PDB entry 5VOK | X-ray diffraction, 2.89 A resolution | chains A and B

Chain A:
Protein: Ragulator complex protein LAMTOR5
Organism: Homo sapiens
UniProtKB: O43504 (LTOR5_HUMAN); residues 1-91 here = UniProt positions 1-91
Chain sequence (91 residues; each row starts with the number of its first residue):
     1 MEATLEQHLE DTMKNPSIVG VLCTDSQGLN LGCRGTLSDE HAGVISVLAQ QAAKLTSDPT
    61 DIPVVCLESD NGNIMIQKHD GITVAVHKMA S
Unresolved in the structure: 91
UniProt features mapped onto this chain:
  - modified residue: Met1 (N-acetylmethionine)
  - mutagenesis: Thr12 (T12A: No change), Thr36 (T36A: No interaction with XABX14-154 (truncated form of HBX))

Chain B:
Protein: Ragulator complex protein LAMTOR4
Organism: Homo sapiens
UniProtKB: Q0VGL1 (LTOR4_HUMAN); residue numbers follow UniProt; this construct covers 1-99
Chain sequence (103 residues; numbered -3 to 99; the number before each row is that of its first residue; numbers below 1 keep their minus sign (Gly-3 is residue -3)):
    -3 GPGSMTSALT QGLERIPDQL GYLVLSEGAV LASSGDLEND EQAASAISEL VSTACGFRLH
    57 RGMNVPFKRL SVVFGEHTLL VTVSGQRVFV VKRQNRGREP IDV
Unresolved in the structure: -3 to -1, 93-99
Construct notes: expression tag (-3 to 0)
UniProt features mapped onto this chain:
  - modified residue: Met1 (N-acetylmethionine), Thr2 (N-acetylthreonine), Ser67 (Phosphoserine)
  - mutagenesis: Glu34 to Asn35 (Does not affect Ragulator complex assembly), Asp36 to Glu37 (Does not affect Ragulator complex assembly), Ser67 (S67D: Mimics phosphorylation; inhibiting Ragulator complex assembly)
Reported in the primary citation:
  - conformationally variable residues (order/disorder transition): Met1 to Gln15
  - post-translational modification sites: Ser67
  - mutagenesis - S67A, S67D: decreased binding to p18
  - mutagenesis - E34A/N35A, D36A/E37A: unchanged binding to p18

Chain A / chain B interface:
Pairs across the interface (31):
  Thr36(A) - Arg57(B)
  His41(A) - Phe53(B)
  His41(A) - Leu55(B)
  Val44(A) - Phe53(B)  hydrophobic
  Val47(A) - Thr49(B)
  Gln51(A) - Glu45(B)
  Gln51(A) - Leu46(B)
  Gln51(A) - Thr49(B)  hydrogen bond
  Ala52(A) - Leu46(B)  hydrophobic
  Leu55(A) - Ala42(B)  hydrophobic
  Leu55(A) - Leu75(B)  hydrophobic
  Ile62(A) - Val69(B)
  Pro63(A) - Val69(B)
  Val64(A) - Val68(B)
  Val64(A) - Val69(B)  hydrogen bond (backbone-backbone)
  Val65(A) - Ser67(B)
  Val65(A) - Val68(B)  hydrophobic
  Cys66(A) - Leu66(B)
  Cys66(A) - Ser67(B)  hydrogen bond (backbone-backbone)
  Leu67(A) - Pro62(B)
  Leu67(A) - Phe63(B)  hydrophobic
  Leu67(A) - Arg65(B)
  Leu67(A) - Leu66(B)  hydrophobic
  Glu68(A) - Phe63(B)
  Glu68(A) - Lys64(B)  hydrogen bond (backbone-backbone)
  Glu68(A) - Arg65(B)  hydrogen bond (backbone-backbone)
  Glu68(A) - Ser67(B)
  Ser69(A) - Phe63(B)
  Ser69(A) - Lys64(B)
  Asn71(A) - Gly58(B)
  Ile74(A) - Phe53(B)  hydrophobic
Other interface residues (no listed pair), chain A (23 interface residues in all): Leu37, Ser38, Ile45, Leu48, Thr56, Asp61
Other interface residues (no listed pair), chain B (23 interface residues in all): Ile43, Ala50, Gly52, Phe70, Gly71, Glu72

Summary:
Chain A and chain B each contribute 23 residues to their interface; the contacts include 5 hydrogen bonds.
Among the polar pairs are Gln51(A)-Thr49(B), Val64(A)-Val69(B) and Cys66(A)-Ser67(B). The paper reports that
S67A and S67D of chain B reduce binding to p18; a modification site at Ser67(B); 4 substitutions were tested
in all.
Here chain A is Ragulator complex protein LAMTOR5 and chain B is Ragulator complex protein LAMTOR4, both from
Homo sapiens. Entry 5VOK (Crystal structure of the C7orf59-HBXIP dimer) was determined by X-ray diffraction.
